5EUO - chains A and B of the 5 polymer chains in the assembly; structure by X-ray diffraction, 2.10 A resolution.

[Chain A]
Name: HLA class I histocompatibility antigen, A-2 alpha chain
Organism: Homo sapiens
Reference sequence: P01892 (1A02_HUMAN); residues 1-275 here correspond to UniProt positions 25-299 (UniProt number = residue number + 24)
Chain sequence (276 residues; row label = number of the first residue in the row; numbering starts at 0):
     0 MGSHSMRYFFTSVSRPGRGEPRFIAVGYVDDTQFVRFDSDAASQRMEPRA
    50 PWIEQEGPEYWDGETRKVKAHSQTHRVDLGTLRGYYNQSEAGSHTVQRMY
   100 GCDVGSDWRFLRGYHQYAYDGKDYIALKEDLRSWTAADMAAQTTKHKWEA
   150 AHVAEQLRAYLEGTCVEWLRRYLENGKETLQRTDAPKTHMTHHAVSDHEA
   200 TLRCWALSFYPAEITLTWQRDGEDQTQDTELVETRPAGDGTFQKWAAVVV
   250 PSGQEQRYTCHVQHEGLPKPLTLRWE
Not modelled in the structure: 0, 275
Differences from the reference sequence: initiating methionine (0)
Cystine bridges: Cys101-Cys164, Cys203-Cys259

[Chain B]
Name: Beta-2-microglobulin
Organism: Homo sapiens
Reference sequence: P61769 (B2MG_HUMAN); residues 1-99 here correspond to UniProt positions 21-119 (UniProt number = residue number + 20)
Chain sequence (100 residues; numbered 0 to 99; the number before each row is that of its first residue; numbering starts at 0):
     0 MIQRTPKIQVYSRHPAENGKSNFLNCYVSGFHPSDIEVDLLKNGERIEKV
    50 EHSDLSFSKDWSFYLLYYTEFTPTEKDEYACRVNHVTLSQPKIVKWDRDM
Differences from the reference sequence: initiating methionine (0)
Cystine bridges: Cys25-Cys80
Curated features (UniProtKB/Swiss-Prot):
  - modified residue: Gln2 (Pyrrolidone carboxylic acid)
  - glycosylation: Ile1 (N-linked (Glc) (glycation) isoleucine), Lys19 (N-linked (Glc) (glycation) lysine), Lys41 (N-linked (Glc) (glycation) lysine), Lys48 (N-linked (Glc) (glycation) lysine), Lys58 (N-linked (Glc) (glycation) lysine), Lys91 (N-linked (Glc) (glycation) lysine), Lys94 (N-linked (Glc) (glycation) lysine)

[Interface between chain A and chain B]
Contacting residue pairs (55):
  Phe8(A) with Phe56(B), hydrophobic
  Phe9(A) with Phe56(B)
  Thr10(A) with Phe56(B); Phe62(B)
  Val12(A) with Ser33(B)
  Ile23(A) with Leu54(B)
  Val25(A) with Asp53(B); Leu54(B)
  Tyr27(A) with Ser55(B); Tyr63(B), hydrogen bond
  Gln32(A) with Asp53(B), hydrogen bond
  Arg35(A) with Asp53(B), salt bridge
  Arg48(A) with Asp53(B), salt bridge
  Thr94(A) with Phe62(B)
  Gln96(A) with His31(B), hydrogen bond; Phe56(B); Trp60(B), hydrogen bond (side chain-backbone); Phe62(B)
  Arg97(A) with Phe56(B)
  Gln115(A) with Trp60(B)
  Tyr116(A) with Trp60(B)
  Ala117(A) with Trp60(B), hydrophobic
  Asp119(A) with Met0(B); Ile1(B); His31(B)
  Gly120(A) with Arg3(B), hydrogen bond (backbone-side chain); His31(B), hydrogen bond (backbone-side chain)
  Asp122(A) with Trp60(B), hydrogen bond
  Thr190(A) with Asp98(B)
  His192(A) with Asp98(B), covalent bond
  Arg202(A) with Asp98(B), salt bridge; Met99(B)
  Trp204(A) with Asp98(B); Met99(B)
  Val231(A) with Gln8(B)
  Glu232(A) with Lys6(B), salt bridge; Gln8(B), hydrogen bond (backbone-side chain); Tyr26(B); Ser28(B), hydrogen bond
  Arg234(A) with Gln8(B), hydrogen bond; Tyr10(B); Met99(B), hydrogen bond (side chain-backbone)
  Pro235(A) with Tyr10(B), hydrogen bond (backbone-side chain); Asn24(B); Tyr26(B); Leu65(B), hydrophobic
  Ala236(A) with Arg12(B), hydrogen bond (backbone-side chain); Asn24(B), hydrogen bond (backbone-side chain)
  Gly237(A) with Arg12(B), hydrogen bond (backbone-side chain); Leu65(B)
  Asp238(A) with Arg12(B)
  Gln242(A) with Tyr10(B); Ser11(B), hydrogen bond (side chain-backbone); Arg12(B), hydrogen bond (side chain-backbone)
  Trp244(A) with Met99(B)
Also at the interface, not in a pair above, chain A (36 interface residues in all): Ser92, Met98, Lys121, Thr233
Also at the interface, not in a pair above, chain B (24 interface residues in all): Val9

[Overview]
36 residues of chain A and 24 residues of chain B are in contact; the contacts include 1 covalent bond, 17
hydrogen bonds and 4 salt bridges. Polar pairs include Arg35(A)-Asp53(B), Arg48(A)-Asp53(B) and
Arg202(A)-Asp98(B).
Chain A is HLA class I histocompatibility antigen, A-2 alpha chain and chain B is Beta-2-microglobulin, both
from Homo sapiens; the structure, PF6-M1-HLA-A2, was determined by X-ray diffraction.
